7JM4 - chains E and A of the 4 polymer chains in the assembly; structure by X-ray diffraction, 2.95 A resolution.

Chain E:
Molecule: Interferon-Stimulated Response Elements
Sequence (19 nucleotides; each row starts with the number of its first residue):
     1 GCTTTCTCGGTTTCAGTTG

Chain A:
Protein: Interferon regulatory factor 4
From: Homo sapiens
Reference sequence: Q15306 (IRF4_HUMAN); residues 21-129 here = UniProt positions 21-129
Sequence (111 residues; row label = number of the first residue in the row):
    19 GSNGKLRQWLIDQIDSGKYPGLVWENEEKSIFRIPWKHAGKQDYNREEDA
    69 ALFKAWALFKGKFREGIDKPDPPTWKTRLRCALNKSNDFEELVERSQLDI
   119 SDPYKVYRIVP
Unresolved in the structure: 19-20
Differences from the reference sequence: expression tag (19-20)
Reported in the primary citation:
  - conformationally variable residues (loop rearrangement): Lys59, Tyr62
  - binding site for Interferon-Stimulated Response Elements: Lys59, Tyr62, Arg98, Cys99, Asn102, Lys103, Lys123
  - mutagenesis - K59A (3-fold), Y62A: decreased binding to Interferon-Stimulated Response Elements
  - mutagenesis - L116R: increased binding to ISRE
  - mutagenesis - L116R: increased binding to EICE1
  - mutagenesis - L116R: increased binding to AICE1
  - mutagenesis - L116R: increased binding to AICE2
  - mutagenesis - L116R (3-4-fold): increased binding to target DNA

Chain E / chain A interface:
Pairs across the interface (24):
  DT3(E) - Gly22(A)  phosphate contact
  DT3(E) - Asn105(A)  phosphate contact
  DT4(E) - Gly22(A)  phosphate contact
  DT4(E) - Lys23(A)  hydrogen bond to the phosphate
  DT4(E) - Leu24(A)  hydrogen bond to the phosphate
  DT4(E) - Lys78(A)  hydrogen bond to the phosphate
  DT4(E) - Lys103(A)  base contact
  DT5(E) - Trp74(A)  hydrogen bond to the phosphate
  DT5(E) - Lys78(A)  salt bridge to the phosphate
  DT5(E) - Lys80(A)  hydrogen bond to the phosphate
  DT5(E) - Arg96(A)  phosphate contact
  DT5(E) - Cys99(A)  base contact
  DT5(E) - Lys103(A)  hydrogen bond to the base
  DC6(E) - Lys80(A)  salt bridge to the phosphate
  DC6(E) - Arg96(A)  salt bridge to the phosphate
  DC6(E) - Cys99(A)  base contact
  DT13(E) - His56(A)  phosphate contact
  DC14(E) - His56(A)  sugar contact
  DC14(E) - Ala57(A)  sugar contact
  DC14(E) - Gly58(A)  phosphate contact
  DC14(E) - Lys59(A)  hydrogen bond to the base
  DA15(E) - Gly58(A)  phosphate contact
  DA15(E) - Lys59(A)  hydrogen bond to the phosphate
  DA15(E) - Arg64(A)  salt bridge to the phosphate
Other interface residues (no listed pair), chain A (17 interface residues in all): Ala100, Ser104

Overview:
The interface between chain E and chain A involves 7 residues on one side and 17 on the other; the contacts
include 8 hydrogen bonds and 4 salt bridges. Among the polar pairs are DT5(E)-Lys103(A), DC14(E)-Lys59(A) and
DT4(E)-Lys23(A). The paper reports a binding site for Interferon-Stimulated Response Elements at Lys59(A),
Tyr62(A) and Arg98(A) among others; K59A and Y62A of chain A reduce binding to Interferon-Stimulated Response
Elements.
Here chain E is Interferon-Stimulated Response Elements and chain A is Interferon regulatory factor 4 (Homo
sapiens). Entry 7JM4 (IRF Transcription Factor) was determined by X-ray diffraction.
